Entry 7UN1 (electron microscopy, 6.00 A resolution (low resolution: residue-level contacts below are approximate; hydrogen-bond / salt-bridge calls are withheld)); this record covers chains IE and JD of the 109 polymer chains in the assembly.

[Chain IE]
Name: Tubulin alpha-1A chain
From: Homo sapiens
UniProt: Q71U36 (TBA1A_HUMAN); numbering as in UniProt (aligned over 1-451)
Chain sequence (451 residues; row label = number of the first residue in the row):
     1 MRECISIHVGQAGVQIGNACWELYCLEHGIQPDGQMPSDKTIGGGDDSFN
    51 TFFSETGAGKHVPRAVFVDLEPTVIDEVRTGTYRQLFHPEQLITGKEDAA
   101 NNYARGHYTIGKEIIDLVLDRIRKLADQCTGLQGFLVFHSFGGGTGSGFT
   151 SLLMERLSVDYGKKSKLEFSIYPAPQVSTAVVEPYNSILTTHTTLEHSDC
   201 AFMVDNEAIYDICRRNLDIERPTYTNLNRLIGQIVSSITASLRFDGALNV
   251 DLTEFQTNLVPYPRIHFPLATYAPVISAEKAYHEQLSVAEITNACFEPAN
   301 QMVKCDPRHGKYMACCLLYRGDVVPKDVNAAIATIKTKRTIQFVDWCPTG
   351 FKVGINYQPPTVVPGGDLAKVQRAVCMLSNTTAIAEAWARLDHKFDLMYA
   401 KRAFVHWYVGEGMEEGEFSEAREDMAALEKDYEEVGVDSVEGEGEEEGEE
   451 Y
Not modelled in the structure: 38-46, 438-451
Bound ions: Mg2+: Glu71 (together with GTP)
Residues lining bound ligands: GTP (guanosine-5'-triphosphate): Gly10, Gln11, Ala12, Gln15, Asp69, Glu71, Ala99, Ala100, Asn101, Ser140, Gly142, Gly143, Gly144, Thr145, Gly146, Ile171, Thr179, Glu183, Asn206, Tyr224, Leu227, Asn228, Ile231
Curated features (UniProtKB/Swiss-Prot):
  - active site: Glu254
  - binding site (GTP): Gln11, Glu71, Ser140, Gly144, Thr145, Thr179, Asn206, Asn228
  - binding site (Mg(2+)): Glu71
  - site: Tyr451 (Involved in polymerization)
  - modified residue: Lys40 (N6-acetyllysine), Tyr282 (3'-nitrotyrosine), Ser439 (Phosphoserine), Glu443 (5-glutamyl polyglutamate), Glu445 (5-glutamyl polyglutamate), Tyr451 (3'-nitrotyrosine)
  - natural variant: Ile188 (I188L: In LIS3), Pro263 (P263T: In LIS3), Arg264 (R264C: In LIS3), Leu286 (L286F: In LIS3), Arg402 (R402C: In LIS3; R402H: In LIS3; R402L: In LIS3), Ser419 (S419L: In LIS3)

[Chain JD]
Name: Tubulin beta-4B chain
From: Homo sapiens
UniProt: P68371 (TBB4B_HUMAN); numbering as in UniProt (aligned over 1-445)
Chain sequence (445 residues; numbered 1 to 445; the number before each row is that of its first residue):
     1 MREIVHLQAGQCGNQIGAKFWEVISDEHGIDPTGTYHGDSDLQLERINVY
    51 YNEATGGKYVPRAVLVDLEPGTMDSVRSGPFGQIFRPDNFVFGQSGAGNN
   101 WAKGHYTEGAELVDSVLDVVRKEAESCDCLQGFQLTHSLGGGTGSGMGTL
   151 LISKIREEYPDRIMNTFSVVPSPKVSDTVVEPYNATLSVHQLVENTDETY
   201 CIDNEALYDICFRTLKLTTPTYGDLNHLVSATMSGVTTCLRFPGQLNADL
   251 RKLAVNMVPFPRLHFFMPGFAPLTSRGSQQYRALTVPELTQQMFDAKNMM
   301 AACDPRHGRYLTVAAVFRGRMSMKEVDEQMLNVQNKNSSYFVEWIPNNVK
   351 TAVCDIPPRGLKMSATFIGNSTAIQELFKRISEQFTAMFRRKAFLHWYTG
   401 EGMDEMEFTEAESNMNDLVSEYQQYQDATAEEEGEFEEEAEEEVA
Not modelled in the structure: 428-445
Residues lining bound ligands: GDP (guanosine-5'-diphosphate): Gly10, Gln11, Cys12, Gln15, Asn99, Ser138, Gly140, Gly141, Gly142, Thr143, Gly144, Ser145, Val169, Asp177, Thr178, Glu181, Asn204, Leu207, Tyr222, Leu225, Asn226
Curated features (UniProtKB/Swiss-Prot):
  - motif: Met1 to Ile4 (MREI motif)
  - binding site (GTP): Gln11, Glu69, Ser138, Gly142, Thr143, Gly144, Asn204, Asn226
  - binding site (Mg(2+)): Glu69
  - modified residue: Thr55 (Phosphothreonine), Lys58 (N6-acetyllysine), Ser172 (Phosphoserine), Glu438 (5-glutamyl polyglutamate)
  - natural variant: Arg391 (R391C: In LCAEOD; R391H: In LCAEOD)

[Interface between chain IE and chain JD]
Contacting residue pairs - 14 pairs, chain IE then chain JD:
  Thr56(IE) with Gln280(JD)
  Lys60(IE) with Gln280(JD); Tyr281(JD)
  Val62(IE) with Tyr281(JD)
  Arg84(IE) with Tyr281(JD)
  Gln85(IE) with Gln280(JD); Tyr281(JD)
  Leu86(IE) with Tyr281(JD)
  Phe87(IE) with Tyr281(JD)
  His88(IE) with Tyr281(JD)
  Pro89(IE) with Gly277(JD); Ser278(JD); Tyr281(JD)
  Glu90(IE) with Ser278(JD)
Also at the interface, not in a pair above, chain IE (13 interface residues in all): Glu55, Arg123, Asp127
Also at the interface, not in a pair above, chain JD (8 interface residues in all): Lys216, Ala283, Gln291, Asp295

[In short]
13 residues of chain IE face 8 of chain JD across their interface. Ligands of chain IE: GTP. Chain JD binds
GDP. From UniProt: active-site residue Glu254(IE), 8 GTP-binding residues and Mg2+-binding residue Glu71(IE)
on chain IE; 8 GTP-binding residues on chain JD.
Here chain IE is Tubulin alpha-1A chain and chain JD is Tubulin beta-4B chain, both from Homo sapiens. Entry
7UN1 (8-nm repeat of the human sperm tip singlet microtubule) was determined by electron microscopy, deposited
together with 7UNG.
